PDB entry 6ZLK | X-ray diffraction, 1.50 A resolution | chains A and C

# Chain A (and C)
Name: Epimerase domain-containing protein
Organism: Bacillus cereus HuA2-4
Notes: chain C of this document is another copy of the same molecule, construct and numbering; everything in this record applies to it too
UniProtKB: J8BY31 (J8BY31_BACCE); residue numbers follow UniProt; this construct covers 1-317
Sequence (327 residues; row label = number of the first residue in the row):
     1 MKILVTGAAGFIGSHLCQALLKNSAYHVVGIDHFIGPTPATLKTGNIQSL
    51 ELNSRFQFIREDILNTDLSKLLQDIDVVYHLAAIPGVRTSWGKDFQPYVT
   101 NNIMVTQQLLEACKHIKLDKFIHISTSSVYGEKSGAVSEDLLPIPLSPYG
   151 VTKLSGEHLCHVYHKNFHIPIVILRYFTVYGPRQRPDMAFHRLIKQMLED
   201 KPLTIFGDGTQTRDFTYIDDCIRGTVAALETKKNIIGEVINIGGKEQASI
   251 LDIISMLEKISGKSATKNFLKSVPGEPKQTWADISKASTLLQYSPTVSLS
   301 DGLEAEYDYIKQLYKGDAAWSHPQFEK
Disordered / not traced: 316-327
Construct notes: expression tag (318-327)
Small-molecule neighbours:
  - NAD (nicotinamide-adenine-dinucleotide): G7, A9, G10, F11, I12, G13, I31, D32, H33, F34, I35, P37, K43, E61, D62, I63, L81, A82, A83, P85, N101, V105, I124, S125, T126, Y149, K153, Y176, T178, V179, R185, M188
  - uridine-5'-diphosphate-glucuronic acid / UGB: P85, G86, V87, R88, T126, S127, S128, Y149, Y176, F177, T178, R185, D187, M188, A189, R192, T204, I205, F206, Q211, R213, I250, E276, T280
Reported in the primary citation:
  - catalytic residues: T126, K153 (proposed by the authors, not directly observed)
  - mutagenesis - R88A (8-fold): decreased catalytic activity

# Chain A / chain C interface
Pairs across the interface - 59 pairs, chain A then chain C:
  W91(A) with E111(C); V162(C), hydrophobic; Y163(C); N166(C); F167(C), hydrophobic
  G92(A) with Q107(C), hydrogen bond (backbone-side chain); E111(C), hydrogen bond (backbone-side chain)
  F95(A) with M104(C), hydrophobic; Q107(C); L159(C), hydrophobic
  Q96(A) with M104(C)
  V99(A) with V99(C), hydrophobic; M104(C), hydrophobic
  I103(A) with I103(C), hydrophobic
  M104(A) with F95(C), hydrophobic; Q96(C); V99(C), hydrophobic
  Q107(A) with G92(C), hydrogen bond (side chain-backbone); F95(C)
  E111(A) with W91(C); G92(C), hydrogen bond (side chain-backbone)
  D140(A) with L142(C)
  L141(A) with L142(C)
  L142(A) with D140(C); L141(C); L142(C)
  P143(A) with H158(C)
  I144(A) with H161(C)
  P145(A) with H158(C); V162(C)
  L146(A) with V162(C); K165(C); N166(C), hydrogen bond (backbone-side chain)
  S147(A) with V162(C)
  P148(A) with V162(C)
  V151(A) with S155(C); H158(C); V162(C), hydrophobic
  L154(A) with H158(C)
  S155(A) with V151(C); S155(C), hydrogen bond
  H158(A) with P143(C); V151(C); L154(C)
  H161(A) with I144(C)
  V162(A) with W91(C), hydrophobic; P145(C); L146(C); S147(C); P148(C); V151(C), hydrophobic
  Y163(A) with W91(C)
  N166(A) with W91(C); L146(C), hydrogen bond (side chain-backbone); P274(C); G275(C), hydrogen bond (side chain-backbone)
  F167(A) with W91(C), hydrophobic
  P274(A) with N166(C)
  G275(A) with N166(C), hydrogen bond (backbone-side chain)
Interface residues without a listed pair, chain A (30 interface residues in all): L159

# Overview
30 residues of chain A face 31 of chain C across their interface, with 9 hydrogen bonds. Polar pairs include
G92(A)-Q107(C), G92(A)-E111(C) and L146(A)-N166(C). Bound to chain A: NAD and
uridine-5'-diphosphate-glucuronic acid / UGB. The paper reports catalytic residues T126(A) and K153(A); R88A
of chain A reduces catalytic activity.
Both chains are Epimerase domain-containing protein (Bacillus cereus HuA2-4). Entry 6ZLK (Equilibrium
Structure of UDP-Glucuronic acid 4-epimerase from Bacillus cereus in complex with UDP-Glucuronic
acid/UDP-Galacturonic acid and ...) was determined by X-ray diffraction together with 6ZL6, 6ZLA, 6ZLD, 6ZLJ
and 6ZLL from the same study.
